6K1I - chains E and I of the 10 polymer chains in the assembly; structure by X-ray diffraction, 2.75 A resolution.

Chain E:
Name: Histone H3.1
Organism: Homo sapiens
UniProtKB: P68431 (H31_HUMAN); residues 0-135 here correspond to UniProt positions 1-136 (UniProt number = residue number + 1)
Chain sequence (139 residues; row label = number of the first residue in the row; numbers below 1 keep their minus sign (Gly-3 is residue -3)):
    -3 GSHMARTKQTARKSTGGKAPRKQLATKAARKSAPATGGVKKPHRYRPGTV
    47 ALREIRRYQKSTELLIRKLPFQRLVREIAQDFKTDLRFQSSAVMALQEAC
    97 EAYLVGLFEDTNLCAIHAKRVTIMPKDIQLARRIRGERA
Disordered / not traced: -3 to 37, 135
Differences from the reference sequence: expression tag (-3 to -1)
Metal / ion sites: Mn2+: Asp77 (shared with 1 residue of chain D)
Swiss-Prot annotation at these positions:
  - modified residue: Arg2 (Asymmetric dimethylarginine), Thr3 (Phosphothreonine), Lys4 (Allysine), Gln5 (5-glutamyl dopamine), Thr6 (Phosphothreonine), Arg8 (Citrulline), Lys9 (N6,N6,N6-trimethyllysine), Ser10 (ADP-ribosylserine), Thr11 (Phosphothreonine), Lys14 (N6-(2-hydroxyisobutyryl)lysine), Arg17 (Asymmetric dimethylarginine), Lys18 (N6-(2-hydroxyisobutyryl)lysine), Lys23 (N6-(2-hydroxyisobutyryl)lysine), Arg26 (Citrulline), Lys27 (N6,N6,N6-trimethyllysine), Ser28 (ADP-ribosylserine), Lys36 (N6,N6,N6-trimethyllysine), Lys37 (N6-methyllysine), Tyr41 (Phosphotyrosine), Lys56 (N6,N6,N6-trimethyllysine) and 8 more in UniProt
  - lipidation: Lys18 (N6-decanoyllysine)

Chain I:
Molecule: 147-nt DNA strand
Organism: Homo sapiens
Sequence (147 nucleotides; row label = number of the first residue in the row; numbers below 1 keep their minus sign (DC-71 is residue -71)):
   -71 CATATATCCCGGTGCCGAGGCCGCTCAATTGGTCGTAGACAGCTCTAGCA
   -21 CCGCTTAAACGCACGTACGCGCTGTCTACCGCGTTTTAACCGCCACTAGA
    29 AGCGCTTACTAGTCTCCAGGCACGTGTGAGACCGGCATATATGGTAC
Metal / ion sites: Mn2+ site 1 near DG-61 (its only coordinating residue here); Mn2+ site 2 near DG-34 (its only coordinating residue here); K+ near DT-26 (its only coordinating residue here); Mn2+ site 3 near DG-7 (its only coordinating residue here); Mn2+ site 4 near DG27 (its only coordinating residue here); Mn2+ site 5 near DA50 (its only coordinating residue here)

Interface between chain E and chain I:
Pairs across the interface - 27 pairs, chain E then chain I:
  His39(E) with DT-67(I), sugar contact
  Arg40(E) with DG9(I), hydrogen bond to the base; DC10(I), hydrogen bond to the sugar
  Tyr41(E) with DT-67(I), phosphate contact; DG9(I), sugar contact; DC10(I), hydrogen bond to the phosphate
  Arg42(E) with DG9(I), sugar contact
  Pro43(E) with DC8(I), phosphate contact; DG9(I), sugar contact
  Gly44(E) with DC8(I), hydrogen bond to the phosphate; DG9(I), hydrogen bond to the phosphate
  Thr45(E) with DG9(I), hydrogen bond to the phosphate
  Val46(E) with DG9(I), hydrogen bond to the phosphate; DC10(I), phosphate contact
  Ala47(E) with DG9(I), hydrogen bond to the phosphate
  Arg49(E) with DA-66(I), phosphate contact; DT-65(I), phosphate contact
  Lys56(E) with DC-64(I), salt bridge to the phosphate
  Arg63(E) with DA17(I), hydrogen bond to the sugar; DC18(I), phosphate contact
  Lys64(E) with DC18(I), hydrogen bond to the phosphate
  Leu65(E) with DA17(I), phosphate contact; DC18(I), hydrogen bond to the phosphate
  Pro66(E) with DA17(I), phosphate contact
  Arg69(E) with DA17(I), salt bridge to the phosphate
  Arg83(E) with DA26(I), hydrogen bond to the phosphate; DG27(I), salt bridge to the phosphate
Also at the interface, not in a pair above, chain E (19 interface residues in all): Gln85, Thr118
Also at the interface, not in a pair above, chain I (15 interface residues in all): DA-68, DC7, DA16, DA29

In short:
19 residues of chain E face 15 of chain I across their interface, with 12 hydrogen bonds and 3 salt bridges.
Among the polar pairs are Arg40(E)-DG9(I), Arg40(E)-DC10(I) and Arg63(E)-DA17(I).
Here chain E is Histone H3.1 and chain I is a 147-nt DNA strand, both from Homo sapiens. Entry 6K1I (Human
nucleosome core particle with gammaH2A.X variant) was determined by X-ray diffraction together with 6IPU,
6JXD, 6K1J and 6K1K from the same study.
